Entry 8BD6 (electron microscopy, 4.10 A resolution (low resolution: residue-level contacts below are approximate; hydrogen-bond / salt-bridge calls are withheld)); this record covers chains A and B of the 15 polymer chains in the assembly.

Chain A:
Protein: Cas12k
From: Scytonema hofmannii
Reference sequence: A0A8M0FGU0 (A0A8M0FGU0_9CYAN); numbering as in UniProt (aligned over 2-639)
Chain sequence (698 residues; numbered -58 to 639; the number before each row is that of its first residue; numbers below 1 keep their minus sign (Met-58 is residue -58)):
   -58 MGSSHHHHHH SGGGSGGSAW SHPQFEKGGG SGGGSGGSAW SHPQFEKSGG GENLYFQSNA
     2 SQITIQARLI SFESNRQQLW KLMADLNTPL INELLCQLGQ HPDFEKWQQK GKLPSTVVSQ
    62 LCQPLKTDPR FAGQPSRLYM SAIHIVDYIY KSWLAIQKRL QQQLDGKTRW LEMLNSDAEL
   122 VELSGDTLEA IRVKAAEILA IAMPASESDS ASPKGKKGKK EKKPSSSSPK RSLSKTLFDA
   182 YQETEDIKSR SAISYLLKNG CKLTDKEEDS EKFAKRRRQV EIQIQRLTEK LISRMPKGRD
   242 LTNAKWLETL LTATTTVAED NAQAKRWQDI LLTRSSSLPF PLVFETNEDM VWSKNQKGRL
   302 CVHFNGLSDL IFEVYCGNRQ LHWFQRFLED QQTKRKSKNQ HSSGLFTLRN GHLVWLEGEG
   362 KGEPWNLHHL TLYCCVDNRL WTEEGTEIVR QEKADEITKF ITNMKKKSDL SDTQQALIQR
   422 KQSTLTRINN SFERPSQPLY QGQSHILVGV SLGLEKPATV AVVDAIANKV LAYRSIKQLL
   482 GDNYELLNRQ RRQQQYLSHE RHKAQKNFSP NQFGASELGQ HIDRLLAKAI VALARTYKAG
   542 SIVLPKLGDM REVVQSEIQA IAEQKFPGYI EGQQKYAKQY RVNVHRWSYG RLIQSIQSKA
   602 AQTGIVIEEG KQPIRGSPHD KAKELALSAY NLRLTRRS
Disordered / not traced: -58 to 0, 143-173, 233-277, 637-639
Sequence notes: initiating methionine (-58); expression tag (-57 to 1)

Chain B:
Molecule: sgRNA
Sequence (256 nucleotides; numbered -1 to 254; the number before each row is that of its first residue; numbers below 1 keep their minus sign (G-1 is residue -1)):
    -1 GGAUAUUAAU AGCGCCGCAA UUCAUGCUGC UUGCAGCCUC UGAAUUUUGU UAAAUGAGGG
    59 UUAGUUUGAC UGUAUAAAUA CAGUCUUGCU UUCUGACCCU GGUAGCUGCU CACCCUGAUG
   119 CUGCUGUCAA UAGACAGGAU AGGUGCGCUC CCAGCAAUAA GGGCGCGGAU GUACUGCUGU
   179 AGUGGCUACU GAAUCACCCC CGAUCAAGGG GGAACCCUAA AUGGGUUGAA AGGAGAAGUC
   239 AUUUAAUAAG GCCACU
Disordered / not traced: -1 to 4, 169-170, 240-254

Interface between chain A and chain B:
Contacting residue pairs (96; chain A residue first):
  Thr5(A) - G231(B)
  Thr5(A) - A232(B)
  Gln7(A) - C87(B)
  Gln7(A) - U88(B)
  Gln7(A) - G230(B)
  Gln7(A) - A232(B)
  Arg9(A) - C203(B)
  Ile11(A) - C203(B)
  Ile11(A) - A204(B)
  Ser12(A) - C203(B)
  Arg17(A) - C203(B)
  Ile90(A) - A234(B)
  Ser93(A) - A235(B)
  Trp94(A) - A235(B)
  Ile97(A) - G236(B)
  Ile97(A) - U237(B)
  Gln98(A) - G236(B)
  Pro282(A) - G233(B)
  Arg300(A) - U85(B)
  Arg300(A) - G86(B)
  Leu301(A) - U85(B)
  Val315(A) - U85(B)
  Tyr316(A) - U85(B)
  Tyr316(A) - A204(B)
  Cys317(A) - U85(B)
  Cys317(A) - G86(B)
  Gly318(A) - U85(B)
  Gly318(A) - G86(B)
  Asn319(A) - G66(B)
  Asn319(A) - U84(B)
  Asn319(A) - U85(B)
  Asn319(A) - G86(B)
  Arg320(A) - G66(B)
  Arg320(A) - A229(B)
  Arg320(A) - G230(B)
  Gln321(A) - C87(B)
  Gln321(A) - G230(B)
  Leu322(A) - U85(B)
  His323(A) - A67(B)
  Lys362(A) - U185(B)
  Lys362(A) - A186(B)
  Trp366(A) - C203(B)
  Asn367(A) - C203(B)
  Leu368(A) - C203(B)
  His369(A) - C203(B)
  His370(A) - C203(B)
  Tyr374(A) - A232(B)
  Trp382(A) - C68(B)
  Val471(A) - U23(B)
  Leu472(A) - U23(B)
  Ala473(A) - U23(B)
  Tyr474(A) - U23(B)
  Arg475(A) - U23(B)
  Ser476(A) - G40(B)
  Ser476(A) - A41(B)
  Lys478(A) - G15(B)
  Gln479(A) - G40(B)
  Tyr485(A) - C14(B)
  Leu487(A) - U90(B)
  Leu487(A) - C91(B)
  Asn489(A) - C13(B)
  Asn489(A) - C14(B)
  Arg490(A) - C91(B)
  Arg493(A) - G54(B)
  Arg493(A) - A55(B)
  Gln496(A) - A55(B)
  Gln496(A) - C146(B)
  Gln496(A) - U147(B)
  His500(A) - U117(B)
  His500(A) - U147(B)
  His503(A) - U117(B)
  Ser517(A) - U90(B)
  Glu518(A) - U90(B)
  Leu519(A) - U90(B)
  Leu519(A) - C91(B)
  His522(A) - U90(B)
  His522(A) - A229(B)
  Arg525(A) - A229(B)
  Arg525(A) - G231(B)
  Arg525(A) - A232(B)
  Lys529(A) - A229(B)
  Lys529(A) - G230(B)
  Gln565(A) - U44(B)
  Tyr577(A) - C11(B)
  Tyr577(A) - G12(B)
  Gln580(A) - G10(B)
  Gln580(A) - C11(B)
  Tyr581(A) - G12(B)
  Val583(A) - U147(B)
  Asn584(A) - C11(B)
  Asn584(A) - G12(B)
  Val585(A) - G12(B)
  Lys600(A) - G230(B)
  Gln603(A) - G231(B)
  His620(A) - A41(B)
  His620(A) - A42(B)
Interface residues without a listed pair, chain A (77 interface residues in all): Gln3, Leu10, Arg227, Phe281, Val355, Leu357, Pro436, Glu486, Ser499, Lys504, Gln521, Leu526, Phe567, Ser599
Interface residues without a listed pair, chain B (47 interface residues in all): U43, A61, U65, U89, C119, G145, A228, C238

In short:
Chain A and chain B form an interface of 77 and 47 residues respectively.
Here chain A is Cas12k (Scytonema hofmannii) and chain B is sgRNA. Entry 8BD6 (Cas12k-sgRNA-dsDNA-TnsC
non-productive complex) was determined by electron microscopy, deposited together with 8BD4 and 8BD5.
